6UNQ - chain A; structure by X-ray diffraction, 2.40 A resolution.

[Chain A]
Protein: Activin receptor type-1
Source organism: Homo sapiens
Notes: EC 2.7.11.30; fragment: Kinase domain
Reference sequence: Q04771 (ACVR1_HUMAN); residues 201-499 here = UniProt positions 201-499
Chain sequence (330 residues; numbered 170 to 499; the number before each row is that of its first residue):
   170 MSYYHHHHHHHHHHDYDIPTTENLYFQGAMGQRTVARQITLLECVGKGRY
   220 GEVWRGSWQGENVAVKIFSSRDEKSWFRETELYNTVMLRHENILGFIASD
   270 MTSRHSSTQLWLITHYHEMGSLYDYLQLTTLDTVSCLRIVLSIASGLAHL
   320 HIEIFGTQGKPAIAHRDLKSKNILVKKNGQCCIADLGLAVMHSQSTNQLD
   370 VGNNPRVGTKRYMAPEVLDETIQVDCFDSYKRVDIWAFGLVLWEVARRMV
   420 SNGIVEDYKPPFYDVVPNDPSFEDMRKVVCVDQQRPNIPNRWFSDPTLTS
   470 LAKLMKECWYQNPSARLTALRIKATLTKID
Not modelled in the structure: 170-205, 326-327, 497-499
Sequence notes: initiating methionine (170); expression tag (171-200); engineered mutation A493 (Lys in Q04771)
Ion coordination: Mg2+ site 1 near E248 (its only coordinating residue here); Mg2+ site 2: E248, D354; Mg2+ site 3: N341, D354 (together with AMP-PNP)
Small-molecule neighbours: AMP-PNP (ANP; phosphoaminophosphonic acid-adenylate ester): V214, G215, K216, G217, R218, Y219, G220, V222, A233, K235, L263, T283, H284, Y285, H286, G289, S290, D293, K338, K340, N341, L343, T378
Curated features (UniProtKB/Swiss-Prot):
  - active site: D336 (Proton acceptor)
  - binding site (ATP): V214 to V222, K235
  - natural variant: R202 (R202I: In FOP), R206 (R206H: In FOP), Q207 (Q207E: In FOP), G328 (G328E: In FOP; G328R: In FOP; G328W: In FOP), G356 (G356D: In FOP), R375 (R375P: In FOP)
  - mutagenesis: T203 (T203V: Almost complete loss of alcaline phosphatase induction; in association with A-325), Q207 (Q207D: Strong induction of SMAD1 phosphorylation), G325 (G325A: Almost complete loss of alcaline phosphatase induction; in association with V-203)
Reported in the primary citation:
  - mutagenesis - K493A: abolished binding to BMPR2
  - mutagenesis - K492A: unchanged binding to BMPR2
  - mutagenesis - R485E/R490E/K497E: decreased binding to BMPR2KD
  - mutagenesis - K492A, K493A: unchanged catalytic activity
  - mutagenesis - F246R, K493A: decreased signaling in response to BMP4
  - mutagenesis - K492A: unchanged signaling in response to BMP4
  - mutagenesis - K493A: unchanged stability

[Summary]
Chain A binds AMP-PNP. E248 and D354 form the Mg2+ site 2. N341 and D354 coordinate Mg2+ site 3. UniProt lists
active-site residue D336, 10 ATP-binding residues and 3 mutagenesis sites. The paper reports that F246R and
K493A reduce signaling in response to BMP4; K493A abolishes binding to BMPR2.
Chain A is Activin receptor type-1 (Homo sapiens); the structure, Kinase domain of ALK2-K493A with AMPPNP, was
determined by X-ray diffraction, deposited together with 6UNP, 6UNR and 6UNS.
